Entry 5D2B (X-ray diffraction, 1.20 A resolution); this record covers chain A.

== Chain A ==
Protein: Macrophage metalloelastase
Source organism: Homo sapiens
Notes: EC 3.4.24.65; fragment: Catalytic domain
UniProt: P39900 (MMP12_HUMAN); numbering as in UniProt (aligned over 106-263)
Sequence (159 residues; row label = number of the first residue in the row):
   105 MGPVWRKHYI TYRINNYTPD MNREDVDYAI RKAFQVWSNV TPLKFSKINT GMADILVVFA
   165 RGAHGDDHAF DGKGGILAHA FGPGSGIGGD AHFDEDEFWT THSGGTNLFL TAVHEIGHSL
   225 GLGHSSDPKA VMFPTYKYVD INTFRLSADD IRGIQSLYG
Construct notes: initiating methionine (105); engineered mutation Asp-171 (Phe in P39900)
Ion coordination: Ca2+ site 1: Asp-124, Glu-199, Glu-201; Ca2+ site 2: Asp-158, Gly-190, Gly-192, Asp-194; Zn2+ site 1: His-168, Asp-170, His-183, His-196; Ca2+ site 3: Asp-175, Gly-176, Gly-178, Ile-180, Asp-198, Glu-201; Zn2+ site 2: His-218, His-222, His-228 (together with 56O)
Small-molecule neighbours: 56O (N-[(2R)-2-{[3-(3'-chlorobiphenyl-4-yl)-1,2-oxazol-5-yl]methyl}-4-(hydroxyamino)-4-oxobutanoyl]-L-alpha-glutamyl-L-alpha-glutamine): Gly-178, Gly-179, Ile-180, Leu-181, Ala-182, His-183, Ala-184, Glu-201, Thr-210, Leu-214, Thr-215, His-218, Glu-219, His-222, His-228, Pro-232, Lys-233, Ala-234, Val-235, Phe-237, Pro-238, Thr-239, Tyr-240, Lys-241, Val-243, Phe-248, Arg-249
Curated features (UniProtKB/Swiss-Prot):
  - active site: Glu-219
  - binding site (Ca(2+)): Asp-124, Asp-158, Asp-175, Gly-176, Gly-178, Ile-180, Gly-190, Gly-192, Asp-194, Asp-198, Glu-199, Glu-201
  - binding site (Zn(2+)): His-168, Asp-170, His-183, His-196, His-218, His-222, His-228

== In short ==
Ligands of chain A: compound 56O. Asp-124, Glu-199 and Glu-201 form the Ca2+ site 1. Asp-158, Gly-190, Gly-192
and Asp-194 form the Ca2+ site 2. From UniProt: active-site residue Glu-219, 12 Ca2+-binding residues and 7
Zn2+-binding residues.
Chain A is Macrophage metalloelastase (Homo sapiens); the structure, Crystal structure of a mutated catalytic
domain of Human MMP12 in complex with an hydroxamate analogue ..., was determined by X-ray diffraction (same
publication as 5D3C, 5CXA and 5CZM).
